Entry 4HOF (X-ray diffraction, 1.76 A resolution); this record covers chain A.

# Chain A
Name: Dihydrofolate reductase
From: Candida albicans
Notes: EC 1.5.1.3
UniProtKB: P22906 (DYR_CANAX); residues 1-192 here = UniProt positions 1-192
Sequence (192 residues; each row starts with the number of its first residue):
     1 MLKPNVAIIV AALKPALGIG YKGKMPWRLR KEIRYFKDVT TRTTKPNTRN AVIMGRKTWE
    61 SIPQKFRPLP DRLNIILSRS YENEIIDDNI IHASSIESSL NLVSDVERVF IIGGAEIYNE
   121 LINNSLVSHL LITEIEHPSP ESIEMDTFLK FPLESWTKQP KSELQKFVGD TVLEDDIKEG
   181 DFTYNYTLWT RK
Construct notes: variant Leu2 (Ser in P22906), Glu84 (Lys in P22906)
Small-molecule neighbours:
  - 18H (5-[3-(2-methoxy-4-phenylphenyl)but-1-yn-1-yl]-6-methylpyrimidine-2,4-diamine): Ile9, Val10, Ala11, Met25, Glu32, Ile33, Phe36, Thr58, Ser61, Ile62, Pro63, Phe66, Leu69, Ile112, Tyr118, Thr133
  - glycine (GLY): Asn5, Val6, Ala7, Arg108, Val109, Ser128, His129, Phe167
  - NADPH (NDP; NADPH dihydro-nicotinamide-adenine-dinucleotide phosphate): Val10, Ala11, Ile19, Gly20, Tyr21, Gly23, Lys24, Met25, Trp27, Gly55, Arg56, Lys57, Thr58, Leu77, Ser78, Arg79, Ser80, Ser94, Ile112, Gly113, Gly114, Ala115, Glu116, Ile117, Tyr118, Glu120, Thr147
Curated features (UniProtKB/Swiss-Prot):
  - binding site (NADP(+)): Ala11, Gly18 to Lys24, Arg56 to Thr58, Ser78 to Ser80, Gly113 to Glu120
  - binding site (substrate): Glu32 to Lys37, Arg72, Ile112, Tyr118
  - natural variant: Leu2 (S2L: In strain: SYNTEX CA755; this construct carries the variant), Glu84 (K84E: In strain: SYNTEX CA755; this construct carries the variant)
Reported in the primary citation:
  - binding site for 18H: Ile9, Glu32, Ile33, Phe36, Ser61, Ile62, Pro63, Phe66, Leu69

# Summary
Ligands of chain A: NADPH, compound 18H and glycine. UniProt lists 22 NADP+-binding residues and 9
substrate-binding residues. The paper reports a binding site for 18H at Ile9, Glu32 and Ile33 among others.
Chain A is Dihydrofolate reductase (Candida albicans); the structure, Candida albicans dihydrofolate reductase
complexed with NADPH and 5-[3-(2-methoxy-4-phenylphenyl)but-1-yn-1-yl]-6-methylpyrimidine-2,4-diamine
(UCP111H), was determined by X-ray diffraction (same publication as 4HOE and 4HOG).
